7KMG - chains B and C of the 3 polymer chains in the assembly; structure by X-ray diffraction, 2.16 A resolution.

== Chain B ==
Name: LY-CoV555 Fab light chain
Organism: Homo sapiens
Notes: antibody fragment or engineered binder
Chain sequence (212 residues; numbered 1 to 212; the number before each row is that of its first residue):
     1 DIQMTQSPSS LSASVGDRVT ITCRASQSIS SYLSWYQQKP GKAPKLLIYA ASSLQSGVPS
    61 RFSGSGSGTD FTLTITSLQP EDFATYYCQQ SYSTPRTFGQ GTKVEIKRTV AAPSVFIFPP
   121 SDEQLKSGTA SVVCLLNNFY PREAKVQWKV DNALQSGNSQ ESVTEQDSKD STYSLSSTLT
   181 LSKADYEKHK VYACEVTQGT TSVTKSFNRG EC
Disulfides: Cys-23/Cys-88, Cys-134/Cys-194

== Chain C ==
Name: Spike protein S1
Organism: Severe acute respiratory syndrome coronavirus 2
Notes: fragment: receptor-binding domain
UniProt: P0DTC2 (SPIKE_SARS2); residues 329-527 here = UniProt positions 329-527
Chain sequence (205 residues; numbered 329 to 533; the number before each row is that of its first residue):
   329 FPNITNLCPF GEVFNATRFA SVYAWNRKRI SNCVADYSVL YNSASFSTFK CYGVSPTKLN
   389 DLCFTNVYAD SFVIRGDEVR QIAPGQTGKI ADYNYKLPDD FTGCVIAWNS NNLDSKVGGN
   449 YNYLYRLFRK SNLKPFERDI STEIYQAGST PCNGVEGFNC YFPLQSYGFQ PTNGVGYQPY
   509 RVVVLSFELL HAPATVCGPH HHHHH
Not modelled in the structure: 329-333, 527-533
Disulfides: Cys-336/Cys-361, Cys-379/Cys-432, Cys-391/Cys-525, Cys-480/Cys-488
Construct notes: expression tag (528-533)
UniProt features mapped onto this chain:
  - region: Arg-403 to Asp-405 (Integrin-binding motif), Asn-448 to Phe-456 (Immunodominant HLA epitope recognized by the CD8+)
  - glycosylation (N-linked (GlcNAc...) asparagine): Asn-331 (complex), Asn-343 (complex)

== Interface between chain B and chain C ==
Residue-residue contacts (10; chain B residue first):
  Tyr-32(B) / Gly-485(C)
  Tyr-32(B) / Phe-486(C)  hydrophobic
  Tyr-32(B) / Tyr-489(C)
  Ser-91(B) / Gly-485(C)
  Tyr-92(B) / Gly-485(C)
  Tyr-92(B) / Phe-486(C)  hydrogen bond (backbone-backbone)
  Thr-94(B) / Asn-481(C)
  Thr-94(B) / Val-483(C)
  Arg-96(B) / Val-483(C)
  Arg-96(B) / Glu-484(C)  salt bridge
Interface residues without a listed pair, chain C (7 interface residues in all): Asn-487

== Overview ==
The interface between chain B and chain C involves 5 residues on one side and 7 on the other, with 1 hydrogen
bond and 1 salt bridge. Polar pairs include Arg-96(B)/Glu-484(C) and Tyr-92(B)/Phe-486(C).
Here chain B is LY-CoV555 Fab light chain (Homo sapiens) and chain C is Spike protein S1 (Severe acute
respiratory syndrome coronavirus 2). Entry 7KMG (LY-CoV555 neutralizing antibody against SARS-CoV-2) was
determined by X-ray diffraction (same publication as 7KMI).
